PDB entry 9FCZ | electron microscopy, 2.53 A resolution | chains A and C of the 4 polymer chains in the assembly

# Chain A
Protein: Capsid protein VP1
From: Human coxsackievirus A9 (strain Griggs)
UniProtKB: P21404 (POLG_CXA9); residues 1-283 here correspond to UniProt positions 569-851 (UniProt number = residue number + 568)
Amino-acid sequence (283 residues; each row starts with the number of its first residue):
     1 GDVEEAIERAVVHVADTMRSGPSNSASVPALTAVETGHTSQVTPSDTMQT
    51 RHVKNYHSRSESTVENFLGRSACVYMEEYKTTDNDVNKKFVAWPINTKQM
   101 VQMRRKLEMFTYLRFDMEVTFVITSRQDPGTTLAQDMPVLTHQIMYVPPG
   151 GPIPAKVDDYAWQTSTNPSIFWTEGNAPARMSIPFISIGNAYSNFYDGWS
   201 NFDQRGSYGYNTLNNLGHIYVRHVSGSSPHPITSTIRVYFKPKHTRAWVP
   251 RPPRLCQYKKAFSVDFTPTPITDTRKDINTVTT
Not modelled in the structure: 8-10
Differences from the reference sequence: variant V11 (Arg579 in P21404), V12 (Cys580 in P21404), H13 (Thr581 in P21404), S20 (Thr588 in P21404), N84 (Lys652 in P21404), D85 (His653 in P21404), H142 (Arg710 in P21404)
Ligand contacts: A1IB2 (N-[(3-fluorophenyl)methyl]-4-[(4-methylpiperazin-1-yl)methyl]aniline): I95, T97, K98, M117, V119, Y146, M181, I183, I186, Y192, S193, N194, Y210, L213, N214, L216, I219, F240

# Chain C
Protein: Capsid protein VP3
From: Human coxsackievirus A9 (strain Griggs)
UniProtKB: P21404 (POLG_CXA9); residues 1-238 here correspond to UniProt positions 331-568 (UniProt number = residue number + 330)
Amino-acid sequence (238 residues; row label = number of the first residue in the row):
     1 GLPTMNTPGSTQFLTSDDFQSPCALPQFDVTPSMNIPGEVKNLMEIAEVD
    51 SVVPVNNVQDTTDQMEMFRIPVTINAPLQQQVFGLRLQPGLDSVFKHTLL
   101 GEILNYYAHWSGSMKLTFVFCGSAMATGKFLIAYSPPGANPPKTRKDAML
   151 GTHIIWDIGLQSSCVLCVPWISQTHYRLVQQDEYTSAGYVTCWYQTGMIV
   201 PPGTPNSSSIMCFASACNDFSVRMLRDTPFISQDNKLQ
Swiss-Prot annotation at these positions:
  - region: K236 to Q238 (Amphipathic alpha-helix)

# How chain A and chain C interact
Residue-residue contacts (150):
  V14(A) with D219(C)
  A15(A) with N218(C)
  A30(A) with I154(C), hydrophobic; C164(C); V165(C), hydrogen bond (backbone-backbone)
  L31(A) with S163(C)
  T32(A) with Q161(C); S162(C); S163(C), hydrogen bond (backbone-backbone); V165(C)
  A33(A) with S163(C)
  V34(A) with T117(C); S163(C), hydrogen bond (backbone-side chain)
  E35(A) with S162(C), hydrogen bond
  T39(A) with E48(C); D50(C), hydrogen bond
  S40(A) with K115(C), hydrogen bond (backbone-side chain); V165(C)
  V42(A) with K115(C); V165(C), hydrophobic
  T43(A) with C167(C)
  P44(A) with C167(C)
  H57(A) with S111(C); H175(C); Y176(C)
  R59(A) with N42(C); M44(C); E48(C), salt bridge; C217(C); N218(C), hydrogen bond (side chain-backbone); F220(C), hydrogen bond (side chain-backbone)
  E61(A) with Y107(C), hydrogen bond (backbone-side chain); R223(C); M224(C), hydrogen bond (side chain-backbone); L225(C)
  S62(A) with N42(C); L43(C), hydrogen bond (backbone-backbone); M44(C); Y107(C); V222(C)
  T63(A) with K41(C); N42(C), hydrogen bond (backbone-side chain)
  V64(A) with V40(C); K41(C); L43(C), hydrophobic
  N66(A) with L225(C)
  F67(A) with L225(C), hydrophobic
  R70(A) with S16(C); L225(C)
  S71(A) with T15(C), hydrogen bond (backbone-backbone)
  Y75(A) with K236(C)
  M76(A) with K236(C), hydrogen bond (backbone-side chain)
  E77(A) with K236(C), salt bridge
  K98(A) with L237(C)
  Q99(A) with L237(C)
  M100(A) with Q233(C)
  V101(A) with I231(C), hydrophobic; Q233(C), hydrogen bond (backbone-side chain); L237(C), hydrophobic
  Q102(A) with D227(C)
  R104(A) with L237(C)
  R105(A) with E102(C), salt bridge; Y106(C); F230(C); I231(C)
  K106(A) with Y106(C)
  M109(A) with I103(C), hydrophobic
  F110(A) with V40(C), hydrophobic
  R114(A) with T31(C), hydrogen bond (side chain-backbone); P32(C); S33(C)
  E118(A) with F19(C); S21(C), hydrogen bond
  T120(A) with F13(C)
  R180(A) with F13(C); D17(C), salt bridge; S21(C)
  M181(A) with S21(C); P22(C); A24(C), hydrophobic
  S182(A) with S21(C), hydrogen bond; P22(C), hydrogen bond (backbone-backbone); C23(C); A24(C), hydrogen bond (backbone-backbone)
  I183(A) with L25(C), hydrophobic
  P184(A) with L25(C); F28(C), hydrophobic
  F185(A) with F28(C); V30(C)
  I186(A) with F28(C), hydrophobic
  S187(A) with T31(C), hydrogen bond (backbone-side chain)
  I188(A) with T31(C)
  G189(A) with T31(C)
  N190(A) with T31(C); P32(C), hydrogen bond (side chain-backbone); M34(C)
  K241(A) with D17(C)
  R246(A) with S33(C); E39(C), salt bridge
  A247(A) with E39(C); V40(C), hydrogen bond (backbone-backbone)
  W248(A) with I36(C), hydrogen bond (side chain-backbone); P37(C); G38(C); E39(C)
  V249(A) with P37(C); G38(C), hydrogen bond (backbone-backbone)
  P250(A) with I46(C), hydrophobic
  P253(A) with E102(C)
  L255(A) with H97(C)
  Q257(A) with F230(C), hydrogen bond (side chain-backbone); I231(C); S232(C), hydrogen bond (side chain-backbone)
  Y258(A) with L237(C), hydrophobic
  K260(A) with Q238(C)
  A261(A) with L237(C); Q238(C), hydrogen bond (backbone-backbone)
  P270(A) with Q64(C)
  I271(A) with Q64(C), hydrogen bond (backbone-side chain); H97(C)
  T272(A) with N57(C); M67(C); S93(C), hydrogen bond (side chain-backbone); H97(C)
  D273(A) with N57(C); S93(C); K96(C), salt bridge
  T274(A) with N57(C); Q59(C)
  R275(A) with V55(C), hydrogen bond (side chain-backbone); N57(C), hydrogen bond (backbone-backbone); V58(C); Q59(C); G84(C), hydrogen bond (side chain-backbone)
  K276(A) with V58(C); Q59(C)
  I278(A) with N56(C); I70(C), hydrophobic; V82(C); F83(C), hydrophobic; G84(C), hydrogen bond (backbone-backbone)
  N279(A) with Q81(C); F83(C); G84(C)
  T280(A) with G84(C)
  V281(A) with L85(C); R86(C), hydrogen bond (backbone-side chain); P141(C), hydrophobic; Y189(C), hydrophobic
  T283(A) with R86(C)
Other interface residues (no listed pair), chain A (89 interface residues in all): Q41, T47, M48, S58, Y112, V122, P168, A177, P178, A191, Y239, P252, C256, K259, F262
Other interface residues (no listed pair), chain C (94 interface residues in all): T11, V49, P54, F68, P71, V94, L99, S113, V119, T152, W156, D157, S215, S221, T228

# Summary
Chain A and chain C form an interface of 89 and 94 residues respectively; the contacts include 35 hydrogen
bonds and 6 salt bridges. Polar contacts include R59(A)-E48(C), E77(A)-K236(C) and R105(A)-E102(C). Chain A
binds compound A1IB2.
Chain A is Capsid protein VP1 and chain C is Capsid protein VP3, both from Human coxsackievirus A9 (strain
Griggs); the structure, Coxsackievirus A9 bound with compound 17 (CL301), was determined by electron
microscopy (same publication as 8S7J, 9EXI, 9FA9, 9FGN, 9FO2, 9FO5 and 9FP5).
